4RZS - chains A and B of the 4 polymer chains in the assembly; structure by X-ray diffraction, 2.71 A resolution.

Chain A (and B):
Name: Lac repressor
Organism: Escherichia coli
Notes: chain B of this document is another copy of the same molecule, construct and numbering; everything in this record applies to it too
UniProtKB: C9QQT3 (C9QQT3_ECOD1); residues 1-360 here correspond to UniProt positions 4-363 (UniProt number = residue number + 3)
Amino-acid sequence (381 residues; row label = number of the first residue in the row; numbers below 1 keep their minus sign (Met-20 is residue -20)):
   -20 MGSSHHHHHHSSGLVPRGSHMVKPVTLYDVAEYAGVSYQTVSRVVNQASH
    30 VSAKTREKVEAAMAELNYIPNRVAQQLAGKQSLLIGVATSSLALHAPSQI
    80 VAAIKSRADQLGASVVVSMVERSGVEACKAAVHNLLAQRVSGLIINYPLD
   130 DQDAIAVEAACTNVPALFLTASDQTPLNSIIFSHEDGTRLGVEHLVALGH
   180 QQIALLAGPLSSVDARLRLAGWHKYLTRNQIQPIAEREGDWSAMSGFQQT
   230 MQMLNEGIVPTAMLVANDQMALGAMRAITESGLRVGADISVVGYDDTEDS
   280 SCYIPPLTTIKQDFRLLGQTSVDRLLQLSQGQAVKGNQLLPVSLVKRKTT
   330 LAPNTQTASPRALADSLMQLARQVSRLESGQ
Not modelled in the structure: -20 to 2, 52-60, 359-360 (chain B: -20 to 2, 358-360)
Differences from the reference sequence: expression tag (-20 to 0); engineered mutation Thr149 (Asp152 in C9QQT3), Ala150 (Val153 in C9QQT3), Leu156 (Ile159 in C9QQT3), Asp193 (Ser196 in C9QQT3)
What the authors report for this chain:
  - mutagenesis - I79L, I79M, Y273F: increased signaling in response to fucose
  - mutagenesis - V20A (6.7-fold), S70D/H74S (>10-fold), R255H (8.4-fold), Q291H (7.7-fold): increased signaling
  - mutagenesis - T5S, V15I, N25G, H29E, H112D, H112G, L115S, A250C: increased signaling in response to gentiobiose
  - mutagenesis - I79G, I79S, I79T: increased signaling in response to lactitol
  - mutagenesis - N125S/I160S/H163W/S191A/L196R/R303L, N125S/I160S/H163W/S191A/L196R, D149T/V150A/I156L/S193D, I160S/H163W/S191A/L196R, N246D/Y273H: increased signaling in response to sucralose
  - mutagenesis - I79Q, Q291T: increased signaling in response to Fucose
  - specificity-determining residues: Ile79, Gln291

Interface between chain A and chain B:
Pairs across the interface (69; chain A residue first):
  Leu71(A) - Ser77(B)  hydrogen bond (backbone-side chain)
  Ala72(A) - His74(B)
  Ala72(A) - Gln78(B)
  Ala72(A) - Ala81(B)
  His74(A) - Ala72(B)
  His74(A) - His74(B)
  Ser77(A) - Leu71(B)  hydrogen bond (side chain-backbone)
  Ser77(A) - Ser77(B)
  Gln78(A) - Ala72(B)
  Ala81(A) - Ala72(B)
  Ala81(A) - Met98(B)
  Lys84(A) - Val96(B)  hydrogen bond (side chain-backbone)
  Val96(A) - Lys84(B)  hydrogen bond (backbone-side chain)
  Met98(A) - Ala81(B)
  Glu100(A) - Ser85(B)  hydrogen bond
  His112(A) - Ala27(B)
  His112(A) - Arg35(B)  hydrogen bond
  Arg118(A) - Pro49(B)
  Thr141(A) - Ala43(B)
  Asn142(A) - Ala43(B)
  Asn142(A) - Glu44(B)
  Ser221(A) - Glu277(B)
  Ala222(A) - Glu277(B)  hydrogen bond (backbone-side chain)
  Ala222(A) - Cys281(B)  hydrophobic
  Met223(A) - Ser280(B)
  Met223(A) - Cys281(B)  hydrophobic
  Gln248(A) - Glu277(B)
  Gln248(A) - Asp278(B)  hydrogen bond
  Leu251(A) - Asp278(B)
  Leu251(A) - Cys281(B)
  Met254(A) - Ile283(B)
  Arg255(A) - Ser280(B)
  Arg255(A) - Cys281(B)
  Arg255(A) - Tyr282(B)
  Arg255(A) - Ile283(B)
  Arg255(A) - Pro285(B)
  Thr258(A) - Ile283(B)
  Glu259(A) - Pro285(B)
  Asp278(A) - Gln248(B)  hydrogen bond
  Asp278(A) - Leu251(B)
  Ser280(A) - Met223(B)
  Ser280(A) - Arg255(B)
  Cys281(A) - Ala222(B)  hydrophobic
  Cys281(A) - Met223(B)  hydrophobic
  Cys281(A) - Leu251(B)
  Cys281(A) - Arg255(B)
  Tyr282(A) - Arg255(B)
  Ile283(A) - Met254(B)  hydrophobic
  Ile283(A) - Arg255(B)
  Ile283(A) - Ile283(B)
  Pro285(A) - Arg255(B)
  Pro285(A) - Glu259(B)
  Ala337(A) - Leu356(B)
  Leu342(A) - Gln352(B)
  Leu342(A) - Val353(B)  hydrophobic
  Ser345(A) - Leu349(B)
  Gln348(A) - Thr258(B)
  Gln348(A) - Glu259(B)
  Gln348(A) - Gly261(B)
  Leu349(A) - Leu346(B)
  Leu349(A) - Leu349(B)  hydrophobic
  Arg351(A) - Glu259(B)  hydrogen bond (side chain-backbone)
  Arg351(A) - Ser260(B)
  Gln352(A) - Gly261(B)
  Gln352(A) - Leu342(B)
  Arg355(A) - Ser260(B)  hydrogen bond (side chain-backbone)
  Arg355(A) - Gly261(B)
  Arg355(A) - Leu262(B)
  Ser358(A) - Pro339(B)
Other interface residues (no listed pair), chain A (47 interface residues in all): Ser70, Ser85, Phe226, Gly252, Thr336, Pro339, Leu346, Val353, Leu356
Other interface residues (no listed pair), chain B (49 interface residues in all): Glu39, Ser70, Phe226, Met230, Val238, Gly252, Ala337, Ser345, Arg355

Overview:
Chain A and chain B form an interface of 47 and 49 residues respectively; the contacts include 11 hydrogen
bonds. Among the polar pairs are Leu71(A)-Ser77(B), Lys84(A)-Val96(B) and Glu100(A)-Ser85(B). From the paper:
T5S, V15I and N25G of chain A, among others, increase signaling in response to gentiobiose; specificity
determinants Ile79(A) and Gln291(A); 25 substitutions were tested in all.
Chain A and chain B are both Lac repressor (Escherichia coli); the structure, Lac repressor engineered to bind
sucralose, unliganded tetramer, was determined by X-ray diffraction, deposited together with 4RZT.
